Entry 8HPT (electron microscopy, 3.39 A resolution); this record covers chains A and B of the 6 polymer chains in the assembly.

Chain A:
Protein: C5a anaphylatoxin chemotactic receptor 1
From: Mus musculus
UniProt: P30993 (C5AR1_MOUSE); residue numbers follow UniProt; this construct covers 2-351
Sequence (407 residues; row label = number of the first residue in the row; numbers below 1 keep their minus sign (Met-55 is residue -55)):
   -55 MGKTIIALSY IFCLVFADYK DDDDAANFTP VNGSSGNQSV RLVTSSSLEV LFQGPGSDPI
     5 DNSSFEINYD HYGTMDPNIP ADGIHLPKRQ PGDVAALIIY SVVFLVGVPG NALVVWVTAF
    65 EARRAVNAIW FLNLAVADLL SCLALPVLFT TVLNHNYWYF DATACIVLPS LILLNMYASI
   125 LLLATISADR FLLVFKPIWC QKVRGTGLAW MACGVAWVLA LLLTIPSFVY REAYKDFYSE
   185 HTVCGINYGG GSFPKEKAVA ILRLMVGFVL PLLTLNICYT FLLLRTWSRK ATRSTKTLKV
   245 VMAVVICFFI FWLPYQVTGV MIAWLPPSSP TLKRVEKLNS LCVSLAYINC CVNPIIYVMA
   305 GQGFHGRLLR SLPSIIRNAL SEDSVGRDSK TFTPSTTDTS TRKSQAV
Not modelled in the structure: -55 to 35, 66-68, 179-200, 316-351
Differences from the reference sequence: initiating methionine (-55); expression tag (-54 to 1)
From the paper describing this entry:
  - specificity-determining residues: Tyr178

Chain B:
Protein: Guanine nucleotide-binding protein G(o) subunit alpha
From: Homo sapiens
UniProt: P09471 (GNAO_HUMAN); the construct has insertions or renumbered stretches relative to UniProt, so the offset changes along the chain: 4-54 = UniProt 4-54; 171-173 = UniProt 55-57; 182-230 = UniProt 182-230; 241-354 = UniProt 241-354
Sequence (240 residues; each row starts with the number of its first residue; note: 126 numbers in that range are skipped by the numbering (no residue carries them; nothing is unmodelled there); numbers below 1 keep their minus sign (Met-11 is residue -11)):
   -11 MGHHHHHHEN LYFQGTLSAE ERAALERSKA IEKNLKEDGI SAAKDVKLLL LGADNSGKST
    49 IVKQMK
   171 IIHGGSGGSG GTTGIVETHF TFKNLHFRLF DVGGQRSERK KWIHCFEDVT AIIFCVDLSD
   241 YNRMHESLML FDSICNNKFF IDTSIILFLN KKDLFGEKIK KSPLTICFPE YTGPNTYEDA
   301 AAYIQAQFES KNRSPNKEIY CHMTCATDTN NAQVIFDAVT DIIIANNLRG CGLY
Not modelled in the structure: -11 to 4, 171-182, 241-244, 326-327
Differences from the reference sequence: initiating methionine (-11); expression tag (-10 to 3); engineered mutation Asp42 (Gly in P09471), Asn43 (Glu in P09471), Asp227 (Ala in P09471), Asp230 (Gly in P09471), Ala332 (Ile in P09471), Ile335 (Val in P09471); linker (174-181)
Curated features (UniProtKB/Swiss-Prot):
  - region: Lys35 to Ala41, Ser44 to Thr48 (G1 motif), Phe197 to Arg206 (G3 motif), Ile266 to Asp273 (G4 motif), Thr324 to Thr329 (G5 motif)
  - binding site (GTP): Lys46, Ser47, Thr48, Asn270, Asp273, Cys325
  - binding site (Mg(2+)): Ser47, Thr182
  - modified residue: Gln205 (5-glutamyl histamine), Cys351 (ADP-ribosylcysteine)
  - lipidation: Cys351 (S-palmitoyl cysteine)

Chain A / chain B interface:
Contacting residue pairs - 26 pairs, chain A then chain B:
  Asn71(A) with Gly350(B), hydrogen bond (side chain-backbone)
  Arg134(A) with Cys351(B)
  Val138(A) with Ile344(B)
  Pro141(A) with Ile343(B), hydrophobic; Ile344(B), hydrophobic
  Ile142(A) with Asn194(B); Leu195(B), hydrophobic
  Gln145(A) with Lys32(B)
  Lys146(A) with Lys32(B); Asn194(B)
  Leu226(A) with Leu353(B), hydrophobic
  Arg233(A) with Asp337(B), salt bridge; Asp341(B), salt bridge
  Lys234(A) with Glu318(B)
  Ala235(A) with Glu318(B); Tyr320(B); Asp341(B)
  Thr236(A) with Asp341(B); Ile344(B); Ala345(B)
  Ser238(A) with Tyr354(B), hydrogen bond (side chain-backbone)
  Lys240(A) with Tyr354(B), hydrogen bond (side chain-backbone)
  Thr241(A) with Leu353(B)
  Val244(A) with Leu353(B), hydrophobic
  Val245(A) with Leu353(B), hydrophobic
  Ala304(A) with Gly352(B)
Other interface residues (no listed pair), chain A (20 interface residues in all): Phe75, Leu137
Other interface residues (no listed pair), chain B (19 interface residues in all): Lys193, Phe336, Thr340, Asn347

In short:
20 residues of chain A face 19 of chain B across their interface, with 3 hydrogen bonds and 2 salt bridges.
Polar pairs include Arg233(A)-Asp337(B), Arg233(A)-Asp341(B) and Asn71(A)-Gly350(B). From UniProt: 6
GTP-binding residues and Mg2+-binding residues Ser47(B) and Thr182(B) on chain B. The paper reports the
specificity determinant Tyr178(A).
Chain A is C5a anaphylatoxin chemotactic receptor 1 (Mus musculus) and chain B is Guanine nucleotide-binding
protein G(o) subunit alpha (Homo sapiens); the structure, Structure of C5a-pep bound mouse C5aR1 in complex
with Go, was determined by electron microscopy, deposited together with 8HQC, 8I95, 8I97, 8I9A, 8I9L, 8I9S and
3 further entries.
